9C60 - chains A and D of the 4 polymer chains in the assembly; structure by electron microscopy, 3.80 A resolution.

Chain A (and D):
Protein: Glutamate receptor ionotropic, kainate 2
Source organism: Rattus norvegicus
Notes: chain D of this document is another copy of the same molecule, construct and numbering; everything in this record applies to it too
Reference sequence: P42260 (GRIK2_RAT); residue numbers follow UniProt; this construct covers 1-908
Chain sequence (908 residues; numbered 1 to 908; the number before each row is that of its first residue):
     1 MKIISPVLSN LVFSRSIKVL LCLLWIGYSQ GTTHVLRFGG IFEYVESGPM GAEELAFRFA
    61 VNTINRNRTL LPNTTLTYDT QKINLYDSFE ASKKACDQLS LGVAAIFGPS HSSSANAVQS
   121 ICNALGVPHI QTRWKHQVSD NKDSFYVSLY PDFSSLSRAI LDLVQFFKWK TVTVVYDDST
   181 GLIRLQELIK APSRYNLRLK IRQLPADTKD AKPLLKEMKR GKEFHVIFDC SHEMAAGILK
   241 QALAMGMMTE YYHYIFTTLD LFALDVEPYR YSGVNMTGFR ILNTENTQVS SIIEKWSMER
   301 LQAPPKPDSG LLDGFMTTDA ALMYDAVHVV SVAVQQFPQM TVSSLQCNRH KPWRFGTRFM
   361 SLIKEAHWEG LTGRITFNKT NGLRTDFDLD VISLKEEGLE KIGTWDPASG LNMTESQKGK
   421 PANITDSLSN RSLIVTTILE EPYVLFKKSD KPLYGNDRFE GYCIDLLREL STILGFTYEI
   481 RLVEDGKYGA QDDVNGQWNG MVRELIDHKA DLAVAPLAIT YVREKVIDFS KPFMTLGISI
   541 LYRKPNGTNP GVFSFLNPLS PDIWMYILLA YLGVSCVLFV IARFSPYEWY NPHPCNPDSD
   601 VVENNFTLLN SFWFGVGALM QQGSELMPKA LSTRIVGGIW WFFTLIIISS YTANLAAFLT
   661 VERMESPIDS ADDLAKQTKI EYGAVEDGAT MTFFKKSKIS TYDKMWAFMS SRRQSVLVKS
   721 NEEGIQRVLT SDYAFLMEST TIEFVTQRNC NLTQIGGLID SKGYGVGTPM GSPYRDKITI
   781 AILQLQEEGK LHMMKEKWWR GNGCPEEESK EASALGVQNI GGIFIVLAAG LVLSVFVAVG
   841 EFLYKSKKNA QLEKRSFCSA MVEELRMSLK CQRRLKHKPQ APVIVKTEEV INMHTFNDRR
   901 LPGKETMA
Not modelled in the structure: 1-32, 416-431, 583-630, 835-908 (chain D: 1-32, 416-431, 581-632, 842-908)
Cystine bridges: Cys96-Cys347
Glycans and other covalent adducts: N-acetylglucosamine (NAG) linked to Asn275, Asn412, Asn546
UniProt features mapped onto this chain:
  - binding site (L-glutamate): Pro516, Ala518, Arg523, Ala689, Thr690, Glu738
  - modified residue (Phosphoserine): Ser846, Ser868
  - glycosylation (N-linked (GlcNAc...) asparagine): Asn67, Asn73, Asn275, Asn378, Asn412, Asn423, Asn430, Asn546, Asn751
  - cross-link: Lys886 (Glycyl lysine isopeptide (Lys-Gly) (interchain with G-Cter in SUMO1))

Interface between chain A and chain D:
Residue-residue contacts - 58 pairs, chain A then chain D:
  Phe555(A) with Phe642(D), hydrophobic; Ile646(D), hydrophobic
  Ile648(A) with Leu645(D), hydrophobic
  Tyr651(A) with Ile646(D), hydrophobic; Ser649(D)
  Thr652(A) with Ser649(D); Thr652(D)
  Leu655(A) with Ser650(D); Ala653(D)
  Ala656(A) with Ala653(D)
  Leu659(A) with Ala653(D); Asn654(D); Ala657(D), hydrophobic
  Thr660(A) with Ala657(D); Thr660(D)
  Arg663(A) with Asn654(D), hydrogen bond; Ala657(D); Val661(D)
  Met664(A) with Val661(D)
  Ala671(A) with Thr678(D)
  Asp672(A) with Gln677(D); Thr678(D); Lys679(D)
  Phe693(A) with Ser711(D)
  Lys698(A) with Ala707(D)
  Ile699(A) with Ala707(D); Phe708(D)
  Ser700(A) with Ala675(D); Lys676(D), hydrogen bond (side chain-backbone); Lys704(D)
  Thr701(A) with Lys676(D); Gln677(D); Thr678(D), hydrogen bond
  Tyr702(A) with Thr678(D); Arg712(D), hydrogen bond
  Lys704(A) with Lys676(D)
  Ile759(A) with Arg712(D), hydrogen bond (backbone-side chain)
  Asp760(A) with Ser711(D), hydrogen bond
  Ser761(A) with Gln714(D), hydrogen bond
  Leu815(A) with Asn557(D)
  Gly816(A) with Pro558(D); Asn654(D)
  Val817(A) with Pro558(D), hydrogen bond (backbone-backbone); Leu559(D), hydrophobic; Ser560(D); Asn654(D)
  Gln818(A) with Ser560(D); Asp562(D), hydrogen bond
  Ile823(A) with Phe642(D), hydrophobic; Phe643(D), hydrophobic; Ile646(D), hydrophobic
  Phe824(A) with Ile563(D), hydrophobic; Tyr566(D), hydrophobic; Ile567(D), hydrophobic
  Leu827(A) with Ala570(D), hydrophobic; Ile639(D), hydrophobic
  Leu831(A) with Val574(D), hydrophobic; Val577(D), hydrophobic
Also at the interface, not in a pair above, chain A (38 interface residues in all): Tyr571, Thr644, Lys676, Asn819, Ile820, Val826, Gly830, Leu833
Also at the interface, not in a pair above, chain D (41 interface residues in all): Gly573, Ile635, Val636, Gly638, Ala656, Phe658

In short:
Chain A and chain D form an interface of 38 and 41 residues respectively, with 9 hydrogen bonds. Among the
polar pairs are Arg663(A)-Asn654(D), Ser700(A)-Lys676(D) and Thr701(A)-Thr678(D). N-acetylglucosamine is
covalently linked to Asn275(A), Asn412(A) and Asn546(A). UniProt lists 6 L-glutamate-binding residues on chain
A.
Chain A and chain D are both Glutamate receptor ionotropic, kainate 2 (Rattus norvegicus); the structure,
CryoEM structure of kainate receptor Gluk2 in apo state, was determined by electron microscopy (same
publication as 9C5Y, 9C5Z, 9CAZ and 8GC5).
